PDB entry 1AOI | X-ray diffraction, 2.80 A resolution | chains I and A of the 10 polymer chains in the assembly

[Chain I]
Molecule: Palindromic 146 bp DNA repeat 8/9 from human x-chromosome alpha satellite DNA
Sequence (146 nucleotides; numbered 1 to 146; the number before each row is that of its first residue):
     1 ATCAATATCC ACCTGCAGAT TCTACCAAAA GTGTATTTGG AAACTGCTCC ATCAAAAGGC
    61 ATGTTCAGCT GAATTCAGCT GAACATGCCT TTTGATGGAG CAGTTTCCAA ATACACTTTT
   121 GGTAGAATCT GCAGGTGGAT ATTGAT

[Chain A]
Molecule: Histone H3
Source organism: Xenopus laevis
Notes: fragment: histone h3
UniProt: P02302 (H32_XENLA); residues 20-135 here = UniProt positions 20-135
Amino-acid sequence (116 residues; numbered 20 to 135; the number before each row is that of its first residue):
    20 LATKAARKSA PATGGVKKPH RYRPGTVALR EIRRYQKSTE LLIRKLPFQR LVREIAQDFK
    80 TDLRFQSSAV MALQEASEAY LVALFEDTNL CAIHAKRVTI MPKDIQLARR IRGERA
Not modelled in the structure: 20-37
Construct notes: conflict Ala21 (Val in P02302), Arg26 (Lys in P02302), Ser28 (Cys in P02302), Ser86 (Arg in P02302)
Curated features (UniProtKB/Swiss-Prot):
  - modified residue: Lys37 (N6-(2-hydroxyisobutyryl)lysine)

[How chain I and chain A interact]
Contacting residue pairs - 24 pairs, chain I then chain A:
  DC50(I) with Arg83(A), hydrogen bond to the sugar; Phe84(A), sugar contact; Gln85(A), phosphate contact; Ser86(A), hydrogen bond to the phosphate
  DA51(I) with Arg72(A), salt bridge to the phosphate; Arg83(A), phosphate contact; Phe84(A), hydrogen bond to the phosphate
  DG59(I) with Arg63(A), phosphate contact
  DC60(I) with Arg63(A), salt bridge to the phosphate
  DT65(I) with Arg40(A), base contact
  DA67(I) with Pro43(A), phosphate contact
  DG68(I) with Arg42(A), salt bridge to the phosphate; Pro43(A), sugar contact
  DC69(I) with Thr118(A), hydrogen bond to the phosphate
  DT70(I) with Arg116(A), phosphate contact; Val117(A), hydrogen bond to the phosphate; Thr118(A), hydrogen bond to the phosphate
  DG71(I) with Met120(A), phosphate contact
  DT143(I) with Tyr41(A), phosphate contact
  DG144(I) with Arg40(A), sugar contact; Tyr41(A), phosphate contact; Arg42(A), hydrogen bond to the phosphate; Thr45(A), hydrogen bond to the phosphate
  DA145(I) with Arg42(A), salt bridge to the phosphate
Interface residues without a listed pair, chain I (14 interface residues in all): DC49
Interface residues without a listed pair, chain A (19 interface residues in all): Leu82, Ser87, Lys115, Lys122

[Summary]
The interface between chain I and chain A involves 14 residues on one side and 19 on the other; the contacts
include 8 hydrogen bonds and 4 salt bridges. Polar contacts include DC50(I)-Arg83(A), DC50(I)-Ser86(A) and
DA51(I)-Phe84(A).
Chain I is Palindromic 146 bp DNA repeat 8/9 from human x-chromosome alpha satellite DNA and chain A is
Histone H3 (Xenopus laevis); the structure, Complex between nucleosome core particle (h3,h4,h2a,h2b) and 146
bp long DNA fragment, was determined by X-ray diffraction.
